PDB entry 6XBD | electron microscopy, 3.05 A resolution | chains G and H of the 14 polymer chains in the assembly

Chain G (and H):
Name: Phospholipid ABC transporter permease protein MlaE
Organism: Escherichia coli DEC6A
Notes: chain H of this document is another copy of the same molecule, construct and numbering; everything in this record applies to it too
Reference sequence: H4UPP9 (H4UPP9_ECOLX); residue numbers follow UniProt; this construct covers 1-260
Amino-acid sequence (260 residues; each row starts with the number of its first residue):
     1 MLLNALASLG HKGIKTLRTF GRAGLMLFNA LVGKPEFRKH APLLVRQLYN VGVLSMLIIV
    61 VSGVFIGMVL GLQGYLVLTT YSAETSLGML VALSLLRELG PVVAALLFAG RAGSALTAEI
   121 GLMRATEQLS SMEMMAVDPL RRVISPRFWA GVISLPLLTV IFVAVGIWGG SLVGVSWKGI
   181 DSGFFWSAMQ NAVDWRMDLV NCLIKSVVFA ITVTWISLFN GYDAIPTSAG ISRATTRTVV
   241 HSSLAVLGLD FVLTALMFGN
Not modelled in the structure: 1-3, 260 (chain H: 1-4, 260)
Reported in the primary citation:
  - binding site for di-palmitoyl-3-sn-phosphatidylethanolamine: L70, V77, L78, Y81, R97, L99
  - mutagenesis - Y81A, Y81W, R97A, E98A, K205A, D250A: unchanged growth in response to SDS+EDTA

Interface between chain G and chain H:
Contacting residue pairs (54):
  I58(G) with V240(H), hydrophobic; L244(H), hydrophobic
  V61(G) with L244(H), hydrophobic
  S62(G) with L244(H); L247(H)
  F65(G) with G248(H)
  M68(G) with F251(H), hydrophobic
  V69(G) with E98(H); D250(H); F251(H), hydrophobic
  L72(G) with F251(H), hydrophobic; T254(H); A255(H), hydrophobic
  Q73(G) with E98(H), hydrogen bond; T254(H); F258(H)
  L76(G) with F258(H)
  E98(G) with V69(H); Q73(H), hydrogen bond
  L107(G) with S243(H)
  G110(G) with V239(H)
  R111(G) with T236(H); V240(H)
  S114(G) with T236(H), hydrogen bond
  A115(G) with T236(H)
  A118(G) with S232(H)
  L122(G) with S228(H); A229(H), hydrophobic
  S228(G) with S228(H)
  A229(G) with L122(H), hydrophobic
  I231(G) with S232(H)
  S232(G) with A118(H); I231(H)
  T235(G) with T235(H)
  T236(G) with R111(H); S114(H), hydrogen bond; A115(H)
  V239(G) with G110(H)
  V240(G) with I58(H), hydrophobic; R111(H)
  S243(G) with L107(H)
  L244(G) with I58(H), hydrophobic
  L247(G) with S62(H)
  G248(G) with F65(H)
  D250(G) with V69(H)
  F251(G) with M68(H), hydrophobic; V69(H), hydrophobic; L72(H), hydrophobic
  T254(G) with L72(H); Q73(H)
  A255(G) with L72(H), hydrophobic
  F258(G) with Q73(H); L76(H), hydrophobic
  G259(G) with L76(H)
Other interface residues (no listed pair), chain G (37 interface residues in all): I66, R97
Other interface residues (no listed pair), chain H (38 interface residues in all): L57, V61, I66, R97, W177

In short:
37 residues of chain G and 38 residues of chain H are in contact; the contacts include 4 hydrogen bonds. Polar
pairs include Q73(G)-E98(H) and S114(G)-T236(H). From the paper: a binding site for
di-palmitoyl-3-sn-phosphatidylethanolamine at L70(G), V77(G) and L78(G) among others; Y81A, Y81W and R97A of
chain G, among others, leave growth in response to SDS+EDTA unchanged; 6 substitutions were tested in all.
Both chains are Phospholipid ABC transporter permease protein MlaE (Escherichia coli DEC6A). Entry 6XBD
(Cryo-EM structure of MlaFEDB in nanodiscs with phospholipid substrates) was determined by electron
microscopy.
